Entry 5LMQ (electron microscopy, 4.20 A resolution (low resolution: residue-level contacts below are approximate; hydrogen-bond / salt-bridge calls are withheld)); this record covers chains A and M of the 25 polymer chains in the assembly.

Chain A:
Molecule: 16S rRNA
From: Thermus thermophilus HB8
Sequence (1522 nucleotides; numbered 0 to 1544 plus 21 insertion-coded residues; 44 numbers in that range are skipped by the numbering (no residue carries them; nothing is unmodelled there); the number before each row is that of its first residue; a row labelled like 189A-189L holds insertion residues (189A, then the next letters in order); numbering starts at 0):
     0 UUUGUUGGAGAGUUUGAUCCUGGCUCAGGGUGAACGCUGGCGGCGUGCCU
    50 AAGACAUGCAAGUCGUGCGGGCCG
    76 CGGGGUUUU
    88 ACUCCG
    96 UGGUCAGCGGCGGACGGGUGAGUAACGCGUGGGU
  129A G
   130 ACCUACCCGGAAGAGGGGGACAACCCGGGGAAACUCGGGCUAAUCCCCCA
   180 UGUGGACCCG
189A-189L CCCCUUGGGGUG
   190 UGUCCAAAGGGCUUU
   216 GCCCGCUUCCGGAUGGGCCCGCGUCCCAUCAGCUAGUUGGUGGGGUAAUG
   266 GCCCACCAAGGCGACGACGGGUAGCCGGUCUGAGAGGAUGGCCGGCCACA
   316 GGGGCACUGAGACACGGGCCCCACUCCUACGGGAGGCAGCAGUUAGGAAU
   366 CUUCCGCAAUGGGCGCAAGCCUGACGGAGCGACGCCGCUUGGAGGAAGAA
   416 GCCCUUCGGGGUGUAAACUCCUGA
   441 ACCCGGGACGAAACCCCC
   460 GA
   470 CGAGGGGA
   479 CUGACGGUACCGGGGUAA
   498 UAGCGCCGGCCAACUCCGUGCCAGCAGCCGCGGUAAUACGGAGGGCGCGA
   548 GCGUUACCCGGAUUCACUGGGCGUAAAGGGCGUGUAGGCGGCCUGGGGCG
   598 UCCCAUGUGAAAGACCACGGCUCAACCGUGGGGGAGCGUGGGAUACGCUC
   648 AGGCUAGACGGUGGGAGAGGGUGGUGGAAUUCCCGGAGUAGCGGUGAAAU
   698 GCGCAGAUACCGGGAGGAACGCCGAUGGCGAAGGCAGCCACCUGGUCCAC
   748 CCGUGACGCUGAGGCGCGAAAGCGUGGGGAGCAAACCGGAUUAGAUACCC
   798 GGGUAGUCCACGCCCUAAACGAUGCGCGCUAGGUCUCUGGGUCU
   848 CCUGGGGGCCGAAGCUAACGCGUUAAGCGCGCCGCCUGGGGAGUACGGCC
   898 GCAAGGCUGAAACUCAAAGGAAUUGACGGGGGCCCGCACAAGCGGUGGAG
   948 CAUGUGGUUUAAUUCGAAGCAACGCGAAGAACCUUACCAGGCCUUGACAU
   998 GCUA
 1001A G
  1002 GGAACCCGGGUGAAAGCCUGGGGUGCCCC
1030A-1030D GCGA
  1031 GGGGAGCCCUAGCACAGGUGCUGCAUGGCCGUCGUCAGCUCGUGCCGUGA
  1081 GGUGUUGGGUUAAGUCCCGCAACGAGCGCAACCCCCGCCGUUAGUUGCCA
  1131 GCGGUUCGGCCGGGCACUCUAACGGGACUGCCCGCG
  1168 AAAGCGGGAGGAAGGAGGGGACGACGUCUGGUCAGCAUGGCCCUUACGGC
  1218 CUGGGCGACACACGUGCUACAAUGCCCACUACAAAGCGAUGCCACCCGGC
  1268 AACGGGGAGCUAAUCGCAAAAAGGUGGGCCCAGUUCGGAUUGGGGUCUGC
  1318 AACCCGACCCCAUGAAGCCGGAAUCGCUAGUAAUCGCGGAUCAGCC
 1363A A
  1364 UGCCGCGGUGAAUACGUUCCCGGGCCUUGUACACACCGCCCGUCACGCCA
  1414 UGGGAGCGGGCUCUACCCGAAGUCGCCGG
1442A-1442B GA
  1443 GCCUA
  1452 C
  1456 GGGCAGGCGCCGAGGGUAGGGCCCGUGACUGGGGCGAAGUCGUAACAAGG
  1506 UAGCUGUACCGGAAGGUGCGGCUGGAUCACCUCCUUUCU
Disordered / not traced: 0-4, 1533, 1543-1544
Ion coordination: Mg2+ site 1 near G21 (its only coordinating residue here); Mg2+ site 2: C48, G115; Mg2+ site 3 near A53 (its only coordinating residue here); Mg2+ site 4: A59, U387; Mg2+ site 5: A109, G331; Mg2+ site 6: A116, G117, G289; Mg2+ site 7: C121, G124, U125; Mg2+ site 8 near A172 (its only coordinating residue here); Mg2+ site 9: U180, A195; Mg2+ site 10 near G258 (its only coordinating residue here); Mg2+ site 11 near G299 (its only coordinating residue here); Mg2+ site 12: A315, G317; 25 more Mg2+ sites not listed

Chain M:
Protein: 30S ribosomal protein S13
From: Thermus thermophilus (strain HB8 / ATCC 27634 / DSM 579)
UniProtKB: P80377 (RS13_THET8); residue numbers follow UniProt; this construct covers 1-126
Chain sequence (126 residues; row label = number of the first residue in the row):
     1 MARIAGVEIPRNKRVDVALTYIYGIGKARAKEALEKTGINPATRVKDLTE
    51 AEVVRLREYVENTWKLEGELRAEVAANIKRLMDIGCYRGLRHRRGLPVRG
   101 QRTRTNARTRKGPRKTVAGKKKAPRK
Disordered / not traced: 1

Interface between chain A and chain M:
Contacting residue pairs (97; chain A residue first):
  A946(A) - Arg114(M)
  G947(A) - Arg108(M)
  G947(A) - Thr109(M)
  G947(A) - Arg114(M)
  C948(A) - Asn106(M)
  C948(A) - Ala107(M)
  C948(A) - Arg108(M)
  C948(A) - Thr109(M)
  A949(A) - Gln101(M)
  A949(A) - Asn106(M)
  U950(A) - Arg102(M)
  U950(A) - Thr105(M)
  U950(A) - Asn106(M)
  G951(A) - Arg102(M)
  G951(A) - Thr105(M)
  U952(A) - Arg104(M)
  U952(A) - Thr105(M)
  G953(A) - Arg104(M)
  G954(A) - Arg104(M)
  A969(A) - Pro124(M)
  A969(A) - Lys126(M)
  C970(A) - Lys126(M)
  G1224(A) - Arg104(M)
  A1225(A) - Gln101(M)
  A1225(A) - Arg102(M)
  A1225(A) - Thr103(M)
  A1225(A) - Arg104(M)
  C1226(A) - Arg91(M)
  C1226(A) - Leu96(M)
  C1226(A) - Thr103(M)
  C1226(A) - Arg104(M)
  C1226(A) - Lys111(M)
  A1227(A) - Leu96(M)
  A1227(A) - Lys115(M)
  A1227(A) - Val117(M)
  C1228(A) - Arg104(M)
  C1228(A) - Arg108(M)
  C1228(A) - Lys111(M)
  C1228(A) - Lys115(M)
  C1228(A) - Thr116(M)
  C1228(A) - Val117(M)
  A1229(A) - Arg104(M)
  A1229(A) - Arg114(M)
  A1229(A) - Thr116(M)
  A1229(A) - Arg125(M)
  C1230(A) - Arg125(M)
  C1230(A) - Lys126(M)
  G1295(A) - Arg14(M)
  C1296(A) - Arg14(M)
  C1296(A) - Arg44(M)
  C1297(A) - Lys13(M)
  C1297(A) - Arg44(M)
  U1302(A) - Lys13(M)
  U1302(A) - Arg14(M)
  U1302(A) - Val17(M)
  U1302(A) - Lys27(M)
  A1306(A) - Thr109(M)
  U1307(A) - Pro97(M)
  U1307(A) - Gln101(M)
  U1307(A) - Thr109(M)
  U1307(A) - Arg110(M)
  U1308(A) - His92(M)
  U1308(A) - Pro97(M)
  U1308(A) - Val98(M)
  U1308(A) - Arg99(M)
  U1308(A) - Gln101(M)
  U1308(A) - Arg110(M)
  G1309(A) - Val74(M)
  G1309(A) - Asn77(M)
  G1309(A) - Arg88(M)
  G1309(A) - His92(M)
  G1309(A) - Arg99(M)
  G1310(A) - Leu81(M)
  G1310(A) - Arg88(M)
  C1320(A) - Tyr87(M)
  C1321(A) - Tyr87(M)
  C1321(A) - Val98(M)
  C1322(A) - Tyr87(M)
  C1322(A) - Gly100(M)
  G1323(A) - Arg99(M)
  C1328(A) - Ala28(M)
  C1328(A) - Arg29(M)
  A1329(A) - Tyr23(M)
  A1329(A) - Gly24(M)
  A1329(A) - Ile25(M)
  A1329(A) - Gly26(M)
  A1329(A) - Lys27(M)
  A1329(A) - Ala28(M)
  A1329(A) - Arg29(M)
  A1329(A) - Leu70(M)
  U1330(A) - Thr20(M)
  U1330(A) - Ile22(M)
  U1330(A) - Tyr23(M)
  U1330(A) - Gly24(M)
  U1330(A) - Ile25(M)
  U1330(A) - Gly26(M)
  G1331(A) - Tyr23(M)
Also at the interface, not in a pair above, chain A (37 interface residues in all): A965, C1298
Also at the interface, not in a pair above, chain M (53 interface residues in all): Tyr21, Ala30, Glu73, Ile78, Arg80, Gly112, Pro113, Lys122, Ala123

Overview:
Chain A and chain M form an interface of 37 and 53 residues respectively. C48(A) and G115(A) form the Mg2+
site 2. A59(A) and U387(A) coordinate Mg2+ site 4.
Here chain A is 16S rRNA (Thermus thermophilus HB8) and chain M is 30S ribosomal protein S13 (Thermus
thermophilus (strain HB8 / ATCC 27634 / DSM 579)). Entry 5LMQ (Structure of bacterial 30S-IF1-IF3-mRNA-tRNA
translation pre-initiation complex, open form (state-2A)) was determined by electron microscopy, deposited
together with 5LMN, 5LMO, 5LMP, 5LMR, 5LMS, 5LMT, 5LMU and 5LMV.
